Entry 5VAC (X-ray diffraction, 1.95 A resolution); this record covers chains A and C.

Chain A:
Name: Probable Histone-lysine N-methyltransferase ATXR5
Organism: Ricinus communis
Notes: EC 2.1.1.43
Reference sequence: B9RU15 (ATXR5_RICCO); numbering as in UniProt (aligned over 146-374)
Amino-acid sequence (229 residues; each row starts with the number of its first residue):
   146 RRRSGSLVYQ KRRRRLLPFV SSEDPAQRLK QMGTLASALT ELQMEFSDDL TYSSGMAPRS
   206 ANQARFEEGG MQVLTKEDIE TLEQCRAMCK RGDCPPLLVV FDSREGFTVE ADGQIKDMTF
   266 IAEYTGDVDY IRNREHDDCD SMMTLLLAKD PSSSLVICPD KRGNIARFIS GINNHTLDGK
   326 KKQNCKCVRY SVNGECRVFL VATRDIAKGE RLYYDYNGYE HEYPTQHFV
Not modelled in the structure: 146-159
Sequence notes: conflict S298 (Lys in B9RU15)
Residues lining bound ligands: S-adenosylhomocysteine (SAH): L187, R249, E250, G251, F252, D285, S286, R312, F313, I314, S315, G316, Y358, Y361, Y368, F373, V374

Chain C:
Name: Histone H3.2
Reference sequence: Q71DI3 (H32_HUMAN); residues 18-36 here correspond to UniProt positions 19-37 (UniProt number = residue number + 1)
Amino-acid sequence (19 residues; row label = number of the first residue in the row):
    18 KQLATKAARK SAPATGGVK
Not modelled in the structure: 18-23, 36
Reported in the primary citation:
  - conformationally variable residues: V35

Chain A / chain C interface:
Pairs across the interface (46):
  E212(A) - A31(C)
  G215(A) - A31(C)
  G215(A) - T32(C)
  M216(A) - A31(C)
  Q217(A) - A31(C)  hydrogen bond (backbone-backbone)
  Q217(A) - T32(C)
  Q217(A) - G33(C)  hydrogen bond (side chain-backbone)
  Q217(A) - G34(C)  hydrogen bond (side chain-backbone)
  M263(A) - V35(C)  hydrophobic
  Y269(A) - K27(C)  hydrogen bond
  I276(A) - R26(C)
  R279(A) - A24(C)
  D285(A) - K27(C)
  S286(A) - K27(C)  hydrogen bond
  M287(A) - A25(C)
  M287(A) - R26(C)
  M287(A) - K27(C)  hydrogen bond (backbone-backbone)
  M288(A) - K27(C)
  M288(A) - S28(C)
  T289(A) - R26(C)
  T289(A) - K27(C)  hydrogen bond (backbone-backbone)
  T289(A) - S28(C)
  R312(A) - K27(C)
  K331(A) - P30(C)
  K331(A) - G34(C)  hydrogen bond (side chain-backbone)
  K331(A) - V35(C)
  C332(A) - A29(C)
  C332(A) - P30(C)
  V333(A) - G34(C)
  R334(A) - A29(C)  hydrogen bond (side chain-backbone)
  R334(A) - P30(C)  hydrogen bond (backbone-backbone)
  R334(A) - A31(C)
  Y335(A) - G34(C)
  Y359(A) - K27(C)
  Y361(A) - K27(C)
  Y361(A) - S28(C)  hydrogen bond (backbone-backbone)
  G363(A) - S28(C)  hydrogen bond (backbone-backbone)
  Y364(A) - S28(C)  hydrogen bond (backbone-side chain)
  Y364(A) - A29(C)
  E365(A) - R26(C)  salt bridge
  E365(A) - S28(C)  hydrogen bond (backbone-side chain)
  E367(A) - A24(C)
  E367(A) - A25(C)
  E367(A) - R26(C)  hydrogen bond (backbone-backbone)
  Y368(A) - R26(C)
  Y368(A) - K27(C)
Other interface residues (no listed pair), chain A (34 interface residues in all): E280, D282, C284, V301, T348, D360, N362, P369

Overview:
34 residues of chain A face 12 of chain C across their interface; the contacts include 15 hydrogen bonds and 1
salt bridge. Among the polar pairs are E365(A)-R26(C), Q217(A)-G33(C) and Q217(A)-G34(C). Chain A binds
S-adenosylhomocysteine. The paper reports conformational variability at V35(C).
Here chain A is Probable Histone-lysine N-methyltransferase ATXR5 (Ricinus communis) and chain C is Histone
H3.2. Entry 5VAC (Crystal Structure of ATXR5 SET domain in complex with K36me3 histone H3 peptide) was
determined by X-ray diffraction together with 5VA6, 5VAB, 5VBC and 5VAH from the same study.
